4OHU - chains A and B of the 4 polymer chains in the assembly; structure by X-ray diffraction, 1.60 A resolution.

# Chain A (and B)
Molecule: Enoyl-[acyl-carrier-protein] reductase [NADH]
From: Mycobacterium tuberculosis
Notes: EC 1.3.1.9; chain B of this document is another copy of the same molecule, construct and numbering; everything in this record applies to it too
Reference sequence: P0A5Y6 (INHA_MYCTU); numbering as in UniProt (aligned over 1-269)
Chain sequence (289 residues; row label = number of the first residue in the row; numbers below 1 keep their minus sign (Met-19 is residue -19)):
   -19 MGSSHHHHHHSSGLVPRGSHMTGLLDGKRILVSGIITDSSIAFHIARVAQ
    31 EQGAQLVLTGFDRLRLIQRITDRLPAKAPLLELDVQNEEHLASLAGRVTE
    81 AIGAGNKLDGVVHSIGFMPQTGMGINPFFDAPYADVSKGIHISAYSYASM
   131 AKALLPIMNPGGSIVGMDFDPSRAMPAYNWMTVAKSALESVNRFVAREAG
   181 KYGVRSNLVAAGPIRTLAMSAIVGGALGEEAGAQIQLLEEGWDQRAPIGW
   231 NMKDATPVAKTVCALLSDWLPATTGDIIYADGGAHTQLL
Not modelled in the structure: -19 to 2 (chain B: -19 to 1)
Sequence notes: expression tag (-19 to 0)
Residues lining bound ligands:
  - 2-(2-bromophenoxy)-5-hexylphenol (2TK): Gly96, Phe97, Met98, Met103, Phe149, Pro156, Ala157, Tyr158, Met161, Lys165, Pro193, Ala198, Met199, Ile202, Val203, Leu218
  - NAD (nicotinamide-adenine-dinucleotide): Gly14, Ile15, Ile16, Ser20, Ile21, Ala22, Phe41, Leu63, Asp64, Val65, Gln66, Ser94, Ile95, Gly96, Phe97, Ile122, Met147, Asp148, Phe149, Tyr158, Met161, Lys165, Ala191, Gly192, Pro193, Ile194, Thr196, Leu197, Ala198, Met199
From the paper describing this entry:
  - conformationally variable residues (loop rearrangement): Leu197 to Glu210, Ile215
  - binding site for 2-(2-bromophenoxy)-5-hexylphenol: Met199, Ile202, Val203, Ile215

# Chain A / chain B interface
Contacting residue pairs (24):
  Arg153(A) - Arg153(B)
  Arg153(A) - His265(B)  hydrogen bond (side chain-backbone)
  Arg153(A) - Thr266(B)
  Arg153(A) - Gln267(B)
  Arg153(A) - Leu268(B)
  Ala154(A) - Thr266(B)  hydrogen bond (backbone-backbone)
  Ala154(A) - Gln267(B)
  Ala154(A) - Leu268(B)  hydrogen bond (backbone-backbone)
  Met155(A) - Leu268(B)  hydrophobic
  Pro156(A) - Leu269(B)
  Arg225(A) - Arg153(B)
  Arg225(A) - Leu268(B)
  His265(A) - Arg153(B)
  Thr266(A) - Arg153(B)
  Thr266(A) - Ala154(B)  hydrogen bond (backbone-backbone)
  Gln267(A) - Arg153(B)
  Gln267(A) - Ala154(B)
  Leu268(A) - Arg153(B)
  Leu268(A) - Ala154(B)  hydrogen bond (backbone-backbone)
  Leu268(A) - Arg225(B)
  Leu269(A) - Pro156(B)
  Leu269(A) - Gln214(B)
  Leu269(A) - Leu217(B)  hydrophobic
  Leu269(A) - Leu218(B)
Other interface residues (no listed pair), chain B (15 interface residues in all): Ser152, Met155, Trp222

# In short
10 residues of chain A and 15 residues of chain B are in contact, with 5 hydrogen bonds. Among the polar pairs
are Arg153(A)-His265(B), Ala154(A)-Thr266(B) and Ala154(A)-Leu268(B). Bound to chain A: NAD and
2-(2-bromophenoxy)-5-hexylphenol. The paper reports a binding site for 2-(2-bromophenoxy)-5-hexylphenol at
Met199(A), Ile202(A) and Val203(A) among others; conformational variability at Leu197(A) and Ile215(A).
Both chains are Enoyl-[acyl-carrier-protein] reductase [NADH] (Mycobacterium tuberculosis). Entry 4OHU
(Crystal structure of Mycobacterium tuberculosis InhA in complex with inhibitor PT92) was determined by X-ray
diffraction together with 4OXK, 4OXN, 4OXY and 4OYR from the same study.
